7O0C - chains A and B; structure by X-ray diffraction, 2.80 A resolution.

[Chain A (and B)]
Protein: Phosphomannomutase 2
Source organism: Homo sapiens
Notes: EC 5.4.2.8; chain B of this document is another copy of the same molecule, construct and numbering; everything in this record applies to it too
Reference sequence: O15305 (PMM2_HUMAN); numbering as in UniProt (aligned over 1-246)
Chain sequence (248 residues; numbered -1 to 246; the number before each row is that of its first residue; numbers below 1 keep their minus sign (Gly-1 is residue -1)):
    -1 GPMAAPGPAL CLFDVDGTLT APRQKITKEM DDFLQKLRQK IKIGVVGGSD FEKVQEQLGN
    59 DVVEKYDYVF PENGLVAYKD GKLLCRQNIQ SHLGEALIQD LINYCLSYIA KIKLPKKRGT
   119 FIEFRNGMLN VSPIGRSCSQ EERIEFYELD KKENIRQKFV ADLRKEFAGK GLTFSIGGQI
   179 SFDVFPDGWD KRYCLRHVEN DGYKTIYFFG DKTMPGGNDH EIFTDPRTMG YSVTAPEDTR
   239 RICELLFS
Not modelled in the structure: -1 to 4
Differences from the reference sequence: expression tag (-1 to 0)
Swiss-Prot annotation at these positions:
  - active site: Asp12 (Nucleophile), Asp14 (Proton donor/acceptor)
  - binding site (Mg(2+)): Asp12, Asp14, Asp209, Phe221, Asp223, Thr226
  - binding site (alpha-D-mannose 1-phosphate): Arg21, Arg123, Arg134, Arg141, Ser179, Asp181
  - modified residue: Ala2 (N-acetylalanine), Lys149 (N6-acetyllysine)
  - natural variant: Cys9 (C9Y: In CDG1A), Phe11 (F11C: In CDG1A), Gly15 (G15E: In CDG1A), Pro20 (P20S: In CDG1A), Leu32 (L32R: In CDG1A), Gln37 (Q37H: In CDG1A loss of activity; Q37L), Val44 (V44A: In CDG1A; V44L: In CDG1A), Tyr64 (Y64C: In CDG1A), Asp65 (D65Y: In CDG1A), Val67 (V67M: In CDG1A), Pro69 (P69S: In CDG1A), Tyr76 (Y76C: In CDG1A), 46 further natural variant entries in UniProt
Bound ions: Mg2+ site 1: Asp12, Asp14, Asp209; Na+ near Asp48 (its only coordinating residue here); Mg2+ site 2: Phe221, Asp223, Thr226

[Interface between chain A and chain B]
Pairs across the interface (37; chain A residue first):
  Gln88(A) with Arg116(B)
  Glu93(A) with Arg116(B), salt bridge
  Gln97(A) with Leu112(B), hydrogen bond (side chain-backbone); Pro113(B), hydrogen bond (side chain-backbone); Lys115(B)
  Ile100(A) with Lys115(B); Arg116(B); Phe119(B), hydrophobic
  Asn101(A) with Ile107(B); Ala108(B); Lys115(B), hydrogen bond
  Leu104(A) with Leu104(B), hydrophobic; Ile107(B), hydrophobic; Phe119(B), hydrophobic
  Ile107(A) with Leu104(B), hydrophobic
  Ala108(A) with Asn101(B); Leu104(B), hydrophobic; Ser105(B)
  Leu112(A) with Gln97(B), hydrogen bond (backbone-side chain)
  Pro113(A) with Glu93(B); Gln97(B)
  Lys114(A) with Glu93(B)
  Lys115(A) with Gln97(B); Asn101(B), hydrogen bond; Phe122(B)
  Arg116(A) with Glu93(B), salt bridge; Ile100(B); Ile120(B); Phe122(B)
  Gly117(A) with Ile120(B); Phe122(B)
  Thr118(A) with Thr118(B); Ile120(B), hydrogen bond (backbone-backbone)
  Phe119(A) with Ile100(B), hydrophobic
  Ile120(A) with Gly117(B); Thr118(B), hydrogen bond (backbone-backbone)
  Phe122(A) with Arg116(B)
Interface residues without a listed pair, chain A (22 interface residues in all): Ile96, Ser105, Lys111, Ser135
Interface residues without a listed pair, chain B (20 interface residues in all): Gln88, Ile110, Lys114
Cross-chain cystine bridges: Cys83(A)-Cys83(B)

[Summary]
22 residues of chain A and 20 residues of chain B are in contact, with 1 disulfide bond, 7 hydrogen bonds and
2 salt bridges. Among the polar pairs are Glu93(A)-Arg116(B), Gln97(A)-Leu112(B) and Gln97(A)-Pro113(B).
Both chains are Phosphomannomutase 2 (Homo sapiens). Entry 7O0C (Human phosphomannomutase 2 (PMM2) wild-type
in apo state) was determined by X-ray diffraction, deposited together with 7O1B, 7O4G and 7O5Z.
